8IGS - chains I and J of the 7 polymer chains in the assembly; structure by electron microscopy, 3.40 A resolution.

# Chain I
Molecule: DNA-directed RNA polymerase subunit beta
Source organism: Escherichia coli (strain K12)
Notes: EC 2.7.7.6
UniProt: P0A8V2 (RPOB_ECOLI); residue numbers follow UniProt; this construct covers 1-1342
Amino-acid sequence (1342 residues; each row starts with the number of its first residue):
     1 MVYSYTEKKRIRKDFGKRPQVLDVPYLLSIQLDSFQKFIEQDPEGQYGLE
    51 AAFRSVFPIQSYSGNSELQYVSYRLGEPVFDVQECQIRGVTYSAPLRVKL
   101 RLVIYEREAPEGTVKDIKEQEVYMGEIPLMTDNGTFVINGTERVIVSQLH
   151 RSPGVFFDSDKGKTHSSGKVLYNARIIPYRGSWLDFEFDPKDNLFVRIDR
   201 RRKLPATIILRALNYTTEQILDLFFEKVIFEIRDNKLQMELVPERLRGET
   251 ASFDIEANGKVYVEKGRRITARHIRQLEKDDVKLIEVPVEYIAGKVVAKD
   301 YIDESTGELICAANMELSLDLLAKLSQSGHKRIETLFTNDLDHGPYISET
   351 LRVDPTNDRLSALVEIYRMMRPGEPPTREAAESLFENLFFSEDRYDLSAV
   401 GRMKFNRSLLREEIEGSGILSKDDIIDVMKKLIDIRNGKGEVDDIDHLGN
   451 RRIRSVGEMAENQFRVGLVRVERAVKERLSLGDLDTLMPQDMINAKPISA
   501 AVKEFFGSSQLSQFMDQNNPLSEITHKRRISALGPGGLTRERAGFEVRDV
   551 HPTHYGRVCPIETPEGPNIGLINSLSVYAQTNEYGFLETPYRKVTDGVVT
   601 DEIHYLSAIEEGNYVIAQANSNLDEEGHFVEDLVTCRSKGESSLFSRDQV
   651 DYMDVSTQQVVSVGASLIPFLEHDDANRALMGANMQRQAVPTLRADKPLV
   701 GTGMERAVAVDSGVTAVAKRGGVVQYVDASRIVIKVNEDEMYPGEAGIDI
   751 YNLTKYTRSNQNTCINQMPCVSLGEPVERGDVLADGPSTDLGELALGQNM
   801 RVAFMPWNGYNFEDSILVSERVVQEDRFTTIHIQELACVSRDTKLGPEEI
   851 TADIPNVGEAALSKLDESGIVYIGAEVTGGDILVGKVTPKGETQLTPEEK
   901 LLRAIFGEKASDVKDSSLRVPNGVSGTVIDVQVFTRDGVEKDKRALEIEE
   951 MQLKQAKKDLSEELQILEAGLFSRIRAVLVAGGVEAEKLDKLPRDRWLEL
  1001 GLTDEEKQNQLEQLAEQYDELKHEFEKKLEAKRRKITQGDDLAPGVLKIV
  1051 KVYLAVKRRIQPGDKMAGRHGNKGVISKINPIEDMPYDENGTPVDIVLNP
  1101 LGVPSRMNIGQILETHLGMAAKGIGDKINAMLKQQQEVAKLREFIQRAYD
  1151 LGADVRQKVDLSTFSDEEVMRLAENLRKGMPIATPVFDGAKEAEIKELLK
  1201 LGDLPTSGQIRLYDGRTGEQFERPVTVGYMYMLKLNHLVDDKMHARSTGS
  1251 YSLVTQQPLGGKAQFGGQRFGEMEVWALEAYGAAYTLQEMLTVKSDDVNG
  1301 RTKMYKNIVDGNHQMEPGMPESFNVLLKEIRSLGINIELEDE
Disordered / not traced: 1, 225-345, 968-1020

# Chain J
Molecule: DNA-directed RNA polymerase subunit beta'
Source organism: Escherichia coli (strain K12)
Notes: EC 2.7.7.6
UniProt: P0A8T7 (RPOC_ECOLI); residues 1-1407 here = UniProt positions 1-1407
Amino-acid sequence (1407 residues; each row starts with the number of its first residue):
     1 MKDLLKFLKAQTKTEEFDAIKIALASPDMIRSWSFGEVKKPETINYRTFK
    51 PERDGLFCARIFGPVKDYECLCGKYKRLKHRGVICEKCGVEVTQTKVRRE
   101 RMGHIELASPTAHIWFLKSLPSRIGLLLDMPLRDIERVLYFESYVVIEGG
   151 MTNLERQQILTEEQYLDALEEFGDEFDAKMGAEAIQALLKSMDLEQECEQ
   201 LREELNETNSETKRKKLTKRIKLLEAFVQSGNKPEWMILTVLPVLPPDLR
   251 PLVPLDGGRFATSDLNDLYRRVINRNNRLKRLLDLAAPDIIVRNEKRMLQ
   301 EAVDALLDNGRRGRAITGSNKRPLKSLADMIKGKQGRFRQNLLGKRVDYS
   351 GRSVITVGPYLRLHQCGLPKKMALELFKPFIYGKLELRGLATTIKAAKKM
   401 VEREEAVVWDILDEVIREHPVLLNRAPTLHRLGIQAFEPVLIEGKAIQLH
   451 PLVCAAYNADFDGDQMAVHVPLTLEAQLEARALMMSTNNILSPANGEPII
   501 VPSQDVVLGLYYMTRDCVNAKGEGMVLTGPKEAERLYRSGLASLHARVKV
   551 RITEYEKDANGELVAKTSLKDTTVGRAILWMIVPKGLPYSIVNQALGKKA
   601 ISKMLNTCYRILGLKPTVIFADQIMYTGFAYAARSGASVGIDDMVIPEKK
   651 HEIISEAEAEVAEIQEQFQSGLVTAGERYNKVIDIWAAANDRVSKAMMDN
   701 LQTETVINRDGQEEKQVSFNSIYMMADSGARGSAAQIRQLAGMRGLMAKP
   751 DGSIIETPITANFREGLNVLQYFISTHGARKGLADTALKTANSGYLTRRL
   801 VDVAQDLVVTEDDCGTHEGIMMTPVIEGGDVKEPLRDRVLGRVTAEDVLK
   851 PGTADILVPRNTLLHEQWCDLLEENSVDAVKVRSVVSCDTDFGVCAHCYG
   901 RDLARGHIINKGEAIGVIAAQSIGEPGTQLTMRTFHIGGAASRAAAESSI
   951 QVKNKGSIKLSNVKSVVNSSGKLVITSRNTELKLIDEFGRTKESYKVPYG
  1001 AVLAKGDGEQVAGGETVANWDPHTMPVITEVSGFVRFTDMIDGQTITRQT
  1051 DELTGLSSLVVLDSAERTAGGKDLRPALKIVDAQGNDVLIPGTDMPAQYF
  1101 LPGKAIVQLEDGVQISSGDTLARIPQESGGTKDITGGLPRVADLFEARRP
  1151 KEPAILAEISGIVSFGKETKGKRRLVITPVDGSDPYEEMIPKWRQLNVFE
  1201 GERVERGDVISDGPEAPHDILRLRGVHAVTRYIVNEVQDVYRLQGVKIND
  1251 KHIEVIVRQMLRKATIVNAGSSDFLEGEQVEYSRVKIANRELEANGKVGA
  1301 TYSRDLLGITKASLATESFISAASFQETTRVLTEAAVAGKRDELRGLKEN
  1351 VIVGRLIPAGTGYAYHQDRMRRRAAGEAPAAPQVTAEDASASLAELLNAG
  1401 LGGSDNE
Disordered / not traced: 1-15, 931-1136, 1376-1407
Ion coordination: Zn2+ site 1: Cys-70, Cys-72, Cys-85, Cys-88; Mg2+: Asp-460, Asp-462, Asp-464; Zn2+ site 2: Cys-814, Cys-888, Cys-895, Cys-898

# Chain I / chain J interface
Pairs across the interface (364):
  Phe-545(I) / Pro-750(J)  hydrophobic
  Phe-545(I) / Lys-781(J)
  Arg-548(I) / Arg-780(J)  hydrogen bond (backbone-side chain)
  Asp-549(I) / Pro-750(J)
  Asp-549(I) / His-777(J)
  Val-550(I) / His-777(J)
  His-551(I) / Phe-773(J)
  Pro-552(I) / Phe-773(J)  hydrophobic
  Tyr-555(I) / Val-769(J)
  Tyr-555(I) / Phe-773(J)
  Cys-559(I) / Arg-780(J)  hydrogen bond (backbone-side chain)
  Pro-560(I) / Phe-773(J)  hydrophobic
  Pro-560(I) / Thr-776(J)
  Pro-560(I) / Arg-780(J)  hydrogen bond (backbone-side chain)
  Ile-561(I) / Thr-776(J)
  Thr-563(I) / Arg-780(J)
  Ile-569(I) / Leu-783(J)  hydrophobic
  Gly-570(I) / Arg-780(J)
  Asn-573(I) / Arg-780(J)  hydrogen bond
  Gln-618(I) / Val-769(J)
  Gln-618(I) / Leu-770(J)
  Asn-620(I) / Asn-768(J)
  Thr-635(I) / Leu-770(J)
  Arg-637(I) / Leu-770(J)
  Ser-642(I) / Leu-770(J)
  Thr-657(I) / Val-769(J)
  Val-660(I) / Val-769(J)  hydrophobic
  Leu-671(I) / Tyr-772(J)  hydrogen bond (backbone-side chain)
  Glu-672(I) / Phe-763(J)
  Glu-672(I) / Gly-766(J)
  Glu-672(I) / Leu-767(J)
  His-673(I) / Phe-763(J)  hydrogen bond (side chain-backbone)
  His-673(I) / Arg-764(J)  hydrogen bond (side chain-backbone)
  His-673(I) / Glu-765(J)
  His-673(I) / Gly-766(J)
  Asp-674(I) / Phe-763(J)
  Asp-674(I) / Tyr-772(J)  hydrogen bond (backbone-side chain)
  Asp-675(I) / Arg-744(J)  salt bridge
  Asp-675(I) / Phe-763(J)
  Asp-675(I) / Tyr-772(J)
  Ala-676(I) / Tyr-772(J)
  Ala-676(I) / Thr-776(J)
  Ala-676(I) / Ala-779(J)  hydrophobic
  Asn-677(I) / Ala-779(J)
  Ala-679(I) / Tyr-772(J)
  Leu-680(I) / Leu-783(J)  hydrophobic
  Phe-804(I) / Ala-637(J)
  Phe-804(I) / Ser-638(J)  hydrogen bond (backbone-side chain)
  Met-805(I) / Ala-633(J)
  Met-805(I) / Ala-637(J)
  Pro-806(I) / Asp-505(J)
  Pro-806(I) / Ala-632(J)
  Pro-806(I) / Ala-637(J)
  Trp-807(I) / Ala-633(J)  hydrophobic
  Asn-808(I) / Pro-359(J)
  Asn-808(I) / Phe-629(J)
  Asn-808(I) / Ala-630(J)
  Asn-808(I) / Ala-633(J)
  Gly-809(I) / Val-357(J)
  Gly-809(I) / Pro-359(J)
  Gly-809(I) / Phe-629(J)
  Tyr-810(I) / Val-357(J)
  Tyr-810(I) / Pro-359(J)
  Asn-811(I) / Asp-505(J)
  Phe-812(I) / Val-357(J)  hydrophobic
  Phe-812(I) / Pro-451(J)
  Phe-812(I) / Phe-461(J)  hydrophobic
  Phe-812(I) / Ser-503(J)
  Phe-812(I) / Gln-504(J)  hydrogen bond (backbone-side chain)
  Phe-812(I) / Asp-505(J)
  Phe-812(I) / Phe-629(J)  hydrophobic
  Glu-813(I) / Phe-461(J)
  Glu-813(I) / Gln-504(J)  hydrogen bond
  Asp-814(I) / Phe-461(J)
  Asp-814(I) / Asp-462(J)
  Ser-815(I) / Val-357(J)
  Ser-815(I) / Phe-461(J)
  Arg-841(I) / Gly-257(J)
  Lys-844(I) / Phe-49(J)
  Gln-894(I) / Glu-69(J)
  Gln-894(I) / Lys-76(J)  hydrogen bond (side chain-backbone)
  Gln-894(I) / Arg-77(J)  hydrogen bond
  Gln-1061(I) / Lys-445(J)
  Pro-1062(I) / Ala-446(J)
  Gly-1063(I) / Val-354(J)
  Gly-1063(I) / Thr-356(J)
  Gly-1063(I) / Ala-446(J)
  Lys-1065(I) / Asp-462(J)
  Lys-1073(I) / Asp-462(J)  salt bridge
  Val-1075(I) / Thr-356(J)
  Val-1075(I) / Phe-461(J)  hydrogen bond (backbone-backbone)
  Val-1075(I) / Asp-462(J)
  Val-1075(I) / Gly-463(J)
  Ile-1076(I) / Thr-356(J)
  Ser-1077(I) / Val-357(J)
  Asn-1099(I) / Asp-505(J)  hydrogen bond
  Pro-1100(I) / Ala-637(J)
  Pro-1100(I) / Val-639(J)  hydrophobic
  Pro-1100(I) / Met-725(J)  hydrophobic
  Leu-1101(I) / Gln-504(J)
  Leu-1101(I) / Leu-508(J)  hydrophobic
  Leu-1101(I) / Met-725(J)  hydrophobic
  Leu-1101(I) / Ala-730(J)  hydrophobic
  Leu-1101(I) / Arg-731(J)
  Val-1103(I) / Val-639(J)  hydrophobic
  Pro-1104(I) / Met-725(J)  hydrophobic
  Pro-1104(I) / Gln-736(J)
  Ser-1105(I) / Arg-731(J)  hydrogen bond
  Ser-1105(I) / Gln-736(J)
  Arg-1106(I) / Arg-731(J)
  Met-1107(I) / Gln-736(J)
  Met-1107(I) / Gln-739(J)
  Met-1107(I) / Leu-740(J)  hydrophobic
  Met-1107(I) / Phe-763(J)  hydrophobic
  Ile-1109(I) / Ile-641(J)  hydrophobic
  Ile-1109(I) / Met-644(J)  hydrophobic
  Ile-1109(I) / Leu-740(J)  hydrophobic
  Ile-1112(I) / Val-639(J)  hydrophobic
  Ile-1112(I) / Ile-641(J)
  Leu-1113(I) / Ile-641(J)  hydrophobic
  His-1116(I) / Ile-641(J)  hydrogen bond (side chain-backbone)
  Phe-1187(I) / Leu-767(J)
  Phe-1187(I) / Val-769(J)  hydrophobic
  Phe-1187(I) / Tyr-772(J)  hydrophobic
  Glu-1192(I) / Ile-641(J)
  Glu-1192(I) / Asp-642(J)
  Glu-1192(I) / Arg-764(J)  salt bridge
  Lys-1196(I) / Asp-642(J)  salt bridge
  Ser-1207(I) / Asp-642(J)
  Gln-1209(I) / Gly-640(J)
  Gln-1209(I) / Asp-643(J)
  Glu-1219(I) / Arg-634(J)  salt bridge
  Phe-1221(I) / Ala-633(J)
  Glu-1222(I) / Tyr-512(J)  hydrogen bond
  Glu-1222(I) / Arg-634(J)
  Glu-1222(I) / Ser-635(J)
  Glu-1222(I) / Gly-636(J)
  Arg-1223(I) / Ser-635(J)
  Arg-1223(I) / Gly-636(J)
  Arg-1223(I) / Ser-638(J)
  Arg-1223(I) / Phe-719(J)
  Arg-1223(I) / Ser-721(J)
  Val-1225(I) / Gly-636(J)
  Val-1225(I) / Ser-638(J)
  Thr-1226(I) / Ser-638(J)  hydrogen bond (backbone-side chain)
  Thr-1226(I) / Val-639(J)  hydrogen bond (side chain-backbone)
  Thr-1226(I) / Gly-640(J)
  Val-1239(I) / Val-354(J)  hydrophobic
  Val-1239(I) / Lys-445(J)
  Asp-1240(I) / Lys-445(J)  salt bridge
  Lys-1242(I) / Arg-352(J)
  Lys-1242(I) / Val-354(J)
  Lys-1242(I) / Gln-465(J)
  Met-1243(I) / Arg-352(J)
  Met-1243(I) / Lys-371(J)
  Met-1243(I) / Met-372(J)  hydrophobic
  Met-1243(I) / Lys-445(J)
  His-1244(I) / Gly-351(J)
  His-1244(I) / Arg-352(J)  hydrogen bond (backbone-backbone)
  Ala-1245(I) / Ser-350(J)
  Ala-1245(I) / Gly-351(J)
  Ala-1245(I) / Met-372(J)
  Ala-1245(I) / Glu-375(J)
  Arg-1246(I) / Asp-348(J)  salt bridge
  Arg-1246(I) / Tyr-349(J)  hydrogen bond (backbone-backbone)
  Arg-1246(I) / Ser-350(J)  hydrogen bond (backbone-backbone)
  Arg-1246(I) / Glu-375(J)
  Arg-1246(I) / Leu-376(J)
  Ser-1247(I) / Asp-348(J)
  Ser-1247(I) / Tyr-349(J)  hydrogen bond (backbone-backbone)
  Ser-1247(I) / Glu-375(J)  hydrogen bond (backbone-side chain)
  Thr-1248(I) / Asp-348(J)
  Thr-1248(I) / Tyr-349(J)
  Tyr-1251(I) / Asp-348(J)  hydrogen bond
  Leu-1253(I) / Arg-99(J)  hydrogen bond (backbone-side chain)
  Leu-1253(I) / Pro-251(J)  hydrophobic
  Leu-1253(I) / Val-253(J)  hydrophobic
  Val-1254(I) / Arg-99(J)  hydrogen bond (backbone-side chain)
  Val-1254(I) / Pro-251(J)
  Val-1254(I) / Arg-337(J)
  Thr-1255(I) / Arg-337(J)
  Thr-1255(I) / Asn-341(J)
  Gln-1256(I) / Arg-99(J)
  Gln-1257(I) / Asn-341(J)  hydrogen bond (side chain-backbone)
  Gln-1257(I) / Lys-345(J)
  Pro-1258(I) / Arg-346(J)
  Pro-1258(I) / Asp-348(J)
  Leu-1259(I) / Arg-346(J)
  Phe-1265(I) / Glu-375(J)
  Gly-1267(I) / Arg-346(J)  hydrogen bond (backbone-side chain)
  Gly-1267(I) / Val-347(J)
  Gly-1267(I) / Ser-350(J)
  Gln-1268(I) / Arg-346(J)
  Gln-1268(I) / Val-347(J)  hydrogen bond (backbone-backbone)
  Gln-1268(I) / Ser-350(J)  hydrogen bond (backbone-side chain)
  Gln-1268(I) / Gly-351(J)
  Gln-1268(I) / Arg-352(J)  hydrogen bond
  Gln-1268(I) / Ala-467(J)
  Arg-1269(I) / Arg-339(J)  hydrogen bond (side chain-backbone)
  Arg-1269(I) / Gln-340(J)  hydrogen bond (side chain-backbone)
  Arg-1269(I) / Gly-344(J)  hydrogen bond (side chain-backbone)
  Arg-1269(I) / Lys-345(J)
  Arg-1269(I) / Arg-346(J)
  Phe-1270(I) / Gly-344(J)
  Phe-1270(I) / Lys-345(J)  hydrogen bond (backbone-backbone)
  Phe-1270(I) / Val-347(J)  hydrophobic
  Phe-1270(I) / His-469(J)
  Glu-1272(I) / Leu-343(J)
  Glu-1272(I) / Arg-798(J)  salt bridge
  Met-1273(I) / Pro-427(J)  hydrophobic
  Met-1273(I) / Thr-428(J)
  Glu-1274(I) / Asn-424(J)
  Glu-1274(I) / Ala-426(J)
  Glu-1274(I) / Thr-428(J)
  Glu-1274(I) / Ile-434(J)
  Val-1275(I) / Leu-343(J)
  Trp-1276(I) / Arg-798(J)
  Trp-1276(I) / Val-801(J)
  Trp-1276(I) / Val-917(J)
  Trp-1276(I) / Gln-921(J)
  Ala-1277(I) / Thr-428(J)
  Ala-1277(I) / Arg-431(J)
  Ala-1277(I) / Ile-434(J)  hydrophobic
  Ala-1277(I) / Gln-921(J)
  Leu-1278(I) / Met-484(J)  hydrophobic
  Glu-1279(I) / Ala-914(J)
  Glu-1279(I) / Val-917(J)
  Glu-1279(I) / Leu-1347(J)
  Glu-1279(I) / Val-1351(J)
  Ala-1280(I) / Arg-431(J)
  Ala-1280(I) / Glu-913(J)
  Ala-1280(I) / Ile-918(J)
  Ala-1280(I) / Gln-921(J)
  Tyr-1281(I) / Arg-431(J)
  Tyr-1281(I) / Ile-434(J)  hydrogen bond (side chain-backbone)
  Tyr-1281(I) / Leu-483(J)
  Tyr-1281(I) / Met-484(J)  hydrophobic
  Tyr-1281(I) / Asn-489(J)  hydrogen bond
  Gly-1282(I) / Leu-483(J)
  Gly-1282(I) / Gly-1360(J)
  Gly-1282(I) / Thr-1361(J)  hydrogen bond (backbone-backbone)
  Ala-1283(I) / Glu-479(J)
  Ala-1283(I) / Leu-483(J)
  Ala-1283(I) / Met-484(J)  hydrophobic
  Ala-1284(I) / Glu-479(J)  hydrogen bond (backbone-side chain)
  Ala-1284(I) / Leu-1356(J)
  Ala-1284(I) / Ile-1357(J)  hydrophobic
  Ala-1284(I) / Thr-1361(J)  hydrogen bond (backbone-side chain)
  Ala-1284(I) / Gly-1362(J)
  Tyr-1285(I) / Glu-475(J)
  Tyr-1285(I) / Glu-479(J)  hydrogen bond (backbone-side chain)
  Tyr-1285(I) / Leu-1356(J)
  Tyr-1285(I) / Thr-1361(J)
  Thr-1286(I) / Leu-422(J)
  Thr-1286(I) / Ala-476(J)
  Thr-1286(I) / Glu-479(J)  hydrogen bond
  Leu-1287(I) / Val-1351(J)  hydrophobic
  Leu-1287(I) / Ile-1357(J)  hydrophobic
  Gln-1288(I) / Gly-1354(J)
  Gln-1288(I) / Leu-1356(J)
  Glu-1289(I) / Pro-471(J)
  Glu-1289(I) / Leu-472(J)  hydrogen bond (side chain-backbone)
  Glu-1289(I) / Thr-473(J)  hydrogen bond
  Glu-1289(I) / Ala-476(J)
  Met-1290(I) / Val-347(J)
  Met-1290(I) / Leu-422(J)  hydrophobic
  Leu-1291(I) / Lys-345(J)  hydrogen bond (backbone-side chain)
  Leu-1291(I) / Val-1351(J)
  Leu-1291(I) / Gly-1354(J)
  Thr-1292(I) / Gly-1354(J)
  Lys-1294(I) / Asp-348(J)  hydrogen bond (backbone-backbone)
  Lys-1294(I) / Tyr-349(J)
  Lys-1294(I) / Val-470(J)  hydrogen bond (side chain-backbone)
  Lys-1294(I) / Leu-472(J)
  Ser-1295(I) / Lys-345(J)
  Ser-1295(I) / Arg-346(J)  hydrogen bond (side chain-backbone)
  Asp-1296(I) / Lys-345(J)  salt bridge
  Met-1304(I) / Leu-472(J)  hydrophobic
  Met-1304(I) / Thr-473(J)
  Tyr-1305(I) / Tyr-349(J)
  Tyr-1305(I) / Pro-379(J)  hydrophobic
  Tyr-1305(I) / Tyr-382(J)
  Ile-1308(I) / Pro-379(J)  hydrophobic
  Ile-1308(I) / Phe-380(J)
  Ile-1308(I) / Leu-472(J)  hydrophobic
  Val-1309(I) / Gly-383(J)
  His-1313(I) / Phe-380(J)
  His-1313(I) / Leu-472(J)
  His-1313(I) / Thr-473(J)
  His-1313(I) / Leu-474(J)  hydrogen bond (backbone-backbone)
  His-1313(I) / Gln-477(J)  hydrogen bond
  Met-1315(I) / Thr-473(J)
  Gly-1318(I) / Gly-1354(J)
  Met-1319(I) / Phe-17(J)  hydrophobic
  Met-1319(I) / Val-1353(J)
  Pro-1320(I) / Lys-345(J)
  Pro-1320(I) / Ile-1352(J)
  Pro-1320(I) / Val-1353(J)
  Pro-1320(I) / Gly-1354(J)
  Glu-1321(I) / Arg-99(J)  salt bridge
  Ser-1322(I) / Asn-341(J)  hydrogen bond (side chain-backbone)
  Ser-1322(I) / Leu-342(J)
  Phe-1323(I) / Ile-20(J)  hydrophobic
  Phe-1323(I) / Leu-342(J)
  Phe-1323(I) / Ile-1352(J)  hydrophobic
  Phe-1323(I) / Val-1353(J)  hydrophobic
  Val-1325(I) / Arg-99(J)
  Val-1325(I) / Leu-249(J)  hydrophobic
  Val-1325(I) / Arg-337(J)
  Leu-1326(I) / Ile-331(J)  hydrophobic
  Leu-1326(I) / Arg-337(J)
  Leu-1326(I) / Phe-338(J)  hydrophobic
  Leu-1326(I) / Leu-342(J)  hydrophobic
  Lys-1328(I) / Glu-100(J)
  Lys-1328(I) / Met-102(J)
  Lys-1328(I) / Leu-245(J)
  Lys-1328(I) / Leu-249(J)
  Glu-1329(I) / Leu-245(J)
  Glu-1329(I) / Leu-327(J)
  Glu-1329(I) / Met-330(J)
  Ile-1330(I) / Ile-331(J)  hydrophobic
  Arg-1331(I) / Trp-33(J)
  Arg-1331(I) / Met-102(J)
  Arg-1331(I) / Pro-243(J)
  Ser-1332(I) / Pro-243(J)
  Ser-1332(I) / Leu-245(J)
  Ser-1332(I) / Tyr-269(J)  hydrogen bond
  Ser-1332(I) / Leu-327(J)
  Leu-1333(I) / Trp-115(J)  hydrophobic
  Leu-1333(I) / Pro-243(J)
  Leu-1333(I) / Leu-307(J)  hydrophobic
  Leu-1333(I) / Leu-327(J)  hydrophobic
  Gly-1334(I) / Leu-24(J)
  Gly-1334(I) / Ala-25(J)  hydrogen bond (backbone-backbone)
  Gly-1334(I) / His-113(J)  hydrogen bond (backbone-side chain)
  Ile-1335(I) / Ile-22(J)  hydrophobic
  Ile-1335(I) / Ala-23(J)
  Ile-1335(I) / Ala-25(J)
  Ile-1335(I) / Trp-33(J)
  Ile-1335(I) / Phe-116(J)  hydrophobic
  Ile-1335(I) / Ala-1336(J)  hydrophobic
  Asn-1336(I) / Lys-21(J)
  Asn-1336(I) / Ile-22(J)
  Asn-1336(I) / Ala-23(J)  hydrogen bond (backbone-backbone)
  Asn-1336(I) / Leu-24(J)
  Asn-1336(I) / Ala-25(J)
  Asn-1336(I) / Met-29(J)
  Asn-1336(I) / Trp-33(J)
  Ile-1337(I) / Ile-20(J)  hydrophobic
  Ile-1337(I) / Lys-21(J)
  Glu-1338(I) / Ile-20(J)
  Glu-1338(I) / Lys-21(J)  hydrogen bond (backbone-backbone)
  Leu-1339(I) / Phe-17(J)  hydrophobic
  Leu-1339(I) / Ala-19(J)
  Leu-1339(I) / Ile-20(J)  hydrophobic
  Glu-1340(I) / Phe-17(J)
  Glu-1340(I) / Asp-18(J)  hydrogen bond (backbone-backbone)
  Glu-1340(I) / Ala-19(J)  hydrogen bond (backbone-backbone)
  Glu-1340(I) / Lys-21(J)
  Glu-1340(I) / Arg-1341(J)  salt bridge
  Asp-1341(I) / Glu-16(J)
  Asp-1341(I) / Phe-17(J)
  Asp-1341(I) / Asp-18(J)
  Glu-1342(I) / Glu-16(J)
Interface residues without a listed pair, chain I (160 interface residues in all): His-554, Glu-565, Gly-566, Pro-1044, Gly-1074, Pro-1224, Gly-1260, Gly-1271, Gln-1314
Interface residues without a listed pair, chain J (181 interface residues in all): Leu-239, Val-244, Pro-246, Asp-248, Asp-256, Ser-353, Ile-355, Tyr-360, Lys-378, Ile-394, His-430, Leu-432, Gln-435, Cys-454, Ala-459, Asp-460, Arg-538, Ile-722, Gly-732, Ser-775, Ala-784, Ala-787, Thr-797, Asp-802, Phe-1319, Leu-1332, Arg-1355

# In short
160 residues of chain I face 181 of chain J across their interface; the contacts include 60 hydrogen bonds and
11 salt bridges. Among the polar pairs are Asp-675(I)/Arg-744(J), Lys-1073(I)/Asp-462(J) and
Glu-1192(I)/Arg-764(J). Cys-70(J), Cys-72(J), Cys-85(J) and Cys-88(J) coordinate Zn2+ site 1.
Chain I is DNA-directed RNA polymerase subunit beta and chain J is DNA-directed RNA polymerase subunit beta',
both from Escherichia coli (strain K12); the structure, Cryo-EM structure of RNAP-promoter open complex at
lambda promoter PRE, was determined by electron microscopy (same publication as 8IGR).
